PDB entry 7KT4 | X-ray diffraction, 1.92 A resolution | chains A and D of the 4 polymer chains in the assembly

[Chain A]
Name: DNA-directed DNA/RNA polymerase mu
Source organism: Homo sapiens
Notes: EC 2.7.7.7
UniProtKB: Q9NP87 (DPOLM_HUMAN); aligned to UniProt positions 132-494 over residues 132-494
Sequence (356 residues; each row starts with the number of its first residue; note: 12 numbers in that range are skipped by the numbering (no residue carries them; nothing is unmodelled there)):
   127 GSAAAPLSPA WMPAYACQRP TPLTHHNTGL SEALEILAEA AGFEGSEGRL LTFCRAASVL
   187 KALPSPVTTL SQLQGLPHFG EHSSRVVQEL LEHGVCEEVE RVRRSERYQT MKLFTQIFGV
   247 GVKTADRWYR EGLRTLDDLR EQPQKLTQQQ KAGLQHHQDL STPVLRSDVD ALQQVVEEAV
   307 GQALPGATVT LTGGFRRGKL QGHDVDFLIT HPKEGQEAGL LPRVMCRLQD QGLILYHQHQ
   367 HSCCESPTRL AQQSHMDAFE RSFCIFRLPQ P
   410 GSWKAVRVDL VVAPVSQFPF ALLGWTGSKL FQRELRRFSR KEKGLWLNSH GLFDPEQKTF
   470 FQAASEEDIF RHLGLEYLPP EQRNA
Disordered / not traced: 127-137, 365-384
Sequence notes: expression tag (127-131); linker (410)
Glycans and other covalent adducts: 2,3-dihydroxy-1,4-dithiobutane (DTT) linked to Cys180
Metal / ion sites: Mn2+ site 1 near His219 (its only coordinating residue here); Na+: Thr241, Ile243, Val246 (shared with 1 residue of chain P); Mn2+ site 2: Asp330, Asp332, Asp418 (together with 8-oxo-2'-deoxyguanosine-5'-triphosphate) (shared with 1 residue of chain P); Mn2+ site 3: Asp330, Asp332 (together with 8-oxo-2'-deoxyguanosine-5'-triphosphate, pyrophosphate) (shared with 1 residue of chain P); Mn2+ site 4: Glu386, His459
Ligand contacts: 8-oxo-2'-deoxyguanosine-5'-triphosphate / pyrophosphate: Gly319, Gly320, Arg323, Lys325, Gly328, His329, Asp330, Asp332, Gly433, Trp434, Thr435, Gly436, Ser437, Lys438, Gln441, Arg445
UniProt features mapped onto this chain:
  - region: Arg323 to Asp332 (Involved in ssDNA binding)
  - binding site (Mg(2+)): Asp330, Asp332, Asp418
  - site: Gly433 (Responsible for the low discrimination between dNTP and rNTP)
Reported in the primary citation:
  - conformationally variable residues (side-chain flip): Asp330
  - mutagenesis - K438D: unchanged catalytic activity on presence of Mn2+
  - mutagenesis - R445A: increased catalytic activity on dGTP misinsertion
  - mutagenesis - K438D: decreased catalytic activity on Mg2+-dependent dGTP:At
  - mutagenesis - K438D (23-fold): decreased catalytic activity on :Ct insertion

[Chain D]
Molecule: 4-nt DNA strand
Sequence (4 nucleotides; each row starts with the number of its first residue):
     1 GCCG

[How chain A and chain D interact]
Residue-residue contacts - 16 pairs, chain A then chain D:
  Ala140(A) with DG4(D), phosphate contact
  Gly174(A) with DG1(D), hydrogen bond to the base
  Arg175(A) with DG1(D), salt bridge to the phosphate
  Thr178(A) with DG1(D), hydrogen bond to the base; DC2(D), sugar contact
  Phe179(A) with DG1(D), sugar contact
  Leu202(A) with DC3(D), phosphate contact
  Pro203(A) with DC3(D), phosphate contact
  His204(A) with DC2(D), phosphate contact; DC3(D), hydrogen bond to the phosphate
  Phe205(A) with DC3(D), phosphate contact
  Gly206(A) with DC2(D), hydrogen bond to the phosphate
  Glu207(A) with DC2(D), phosphate contact
  His208(A) with DG1(D), salt bridge to the phosphate; DC2(D), hydrogen bond to the phosphate
  Ser209(A) with DC2(D), hydrogen bond to the phosphate
Also at the interface, not in a pair above, chain A (14 interface residues in all): Arg181

[Summary]
14 residues of chain A face 4 of chain D across their interface, with 6 hydrogen bonds and 2 salt bridges.
Among the polar pairs are Gly174(A)-DG1(D), Thr178(A)-DG1(D) and His204(A)-DC3(D). Bound to chain A:
8-oxo-2'-deoxyguanosine-5'-triphosphate / pyrophosphate. From the paper: R445A of chain A increases catalytic
activity on dGTP misinsertion; conformational variability at Asp330(A).
Here chain A is DNA-directed DNA/RNA polymerase mu (Homo sapiens) and chain D is a 4-nt DNA strand. Entry 7KT4
(DNA Polymerase Mu, 8-oxodGTP:At Reaction State Ternary Complex, 10 mM Mn2+ (30min)) was determined by X-ray
diffraction, deposited together with 7KSS, 7KST, 7KSU, 7KSV, 7KSW, 7KSX and 25 further entries.
